5APM - chains B and C of the 3 polymer chains in the assembly; structure by electron microscopy, 4.30 A resolution (low resolution: residue-level contacts below are approximate; hydrogen-bond / salt-bridge calls are withheld).

# Chain B
Protein: VP3
From: Human parechovirus 3
UniProtKB: D2IE17 (D2IE17_9PICO); residues 20-256 here correspond to UniProt positions 309-545 (UniProt number = residue number + 289)
Sequence (237 residues; each row starts with the number of its first residue):
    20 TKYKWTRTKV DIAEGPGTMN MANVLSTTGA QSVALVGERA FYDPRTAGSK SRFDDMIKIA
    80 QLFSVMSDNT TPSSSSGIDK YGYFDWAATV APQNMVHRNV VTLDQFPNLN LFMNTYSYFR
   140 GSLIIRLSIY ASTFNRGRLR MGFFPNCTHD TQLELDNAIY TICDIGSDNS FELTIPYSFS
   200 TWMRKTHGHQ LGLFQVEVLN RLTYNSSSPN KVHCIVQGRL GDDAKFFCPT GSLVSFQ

# Chain C
Protein: VP0
From: Human parechovirus 3
UniProtKB: D2IE17 (D2IE17_9PICO); residue numbers follow UniProt; this construct covers 20-282
Sequence (263 residues; row label = number of the first residue in the row):
    20 LSNVETEANN IISGNEVGGE IITKVADDAS NLLGPNSFAT TAQPENKDVV QATTTVNTTN
    80 LTQHPSAPTI PFTPDFRNVD NFHSMAYDIT TGDKNPSKLI RLDTASWQTS YSRQYKITTV
   140 ELPKSFWDDT RKPAYGQAKY FAAVRCGFHF QVQVNVNQGT AGSALVVYEP KPVIDSRQYL
   200 EFGSLTNLPH VLMNLAETTQ ADLCIPYVAD TNYVKTDSSD LGQLRVYVWT PLSVPTGASN
   260 EVDVTVMGSL LQLDFQNPRP YGE

# How chain B and chain C interact
Contacting residue pairs (37):
  G67(B) - V227(C)
  L81(B) - N206(C)
  S83(B) - G202(C)
  S83(B) - T205(C)
  S83(B) - N206(C)
  V84(B) - W248(C)
  D87(B) - Q133(C)
  D87(B) - L199(C)
  S93(B) - R132(C)
  S93(B) - Q133(C)
  S94(B) - S131(C)
  I97(B) - S131(C)
  F125(B) - L199(C)
  P126(B) - G202(C)
  N127(B) - N206(C)
  Y149(B) - S182(C)
  Y149(B) - L211(C)
  Y149(B) - N213(C)
  Y149(B) - W248(C)
  Y149(B) - T249(C)
  A150(B) - A180(C)
  A150(B) - A215(C)
  S151(B) - G178(C)
  S151(B) - T179(C)
  S151(B) - A180(C)
  T152(B) - Q177(C)
  T152(B) - A215(C)
  S186(B) - E216(C)
  D187(B) - E216(C)
  N188(B) - N213(C)
  S227(B) - P254(C)
  P228(B) - G178(C)
  P228(B) - S252(C)
  H232(B) - T249(C)
  I234(B) - W248(C)
  I234(B) - T249(C)
  R238(B) - N206(C)
Interface residues without a listed pair, chain B (30 interface residues in all): A66, F82, K99, Y100, F153, S225, K230
Interface residues without a listed pair, chain C (23 interface residues in all): P250, T255

# Summary
The interface between chain B and chain C involves 30 residues on one side and 23 on the other.
Here chain B is VP3 and chain C is VP0, both from Human parechovirus 3. Entry 5APM (Multiple
capsid-stabilizing protein-RNA and protein-protein interactions revealed in a high-resolution structure of an
emerging picornavirus causing ...) was determined by electron microscopy.
